PDB entry 4AF8 | X-ray diffraction, 1.40 A resolution | chain A

Chain A:
Molecule: Metacaspase MCA2
From: Trypanosoma brucei
UniProtKB: Q585F3 (Q585F3_TRYB2); residues 1-347 here = UniProt positions 1-347
Amino-acid sequence (367 residues; numbered -19 to 347; the number before each row is that of its first residue; numbers below 1 keep their minus sign (Met-19 is residue -19)):
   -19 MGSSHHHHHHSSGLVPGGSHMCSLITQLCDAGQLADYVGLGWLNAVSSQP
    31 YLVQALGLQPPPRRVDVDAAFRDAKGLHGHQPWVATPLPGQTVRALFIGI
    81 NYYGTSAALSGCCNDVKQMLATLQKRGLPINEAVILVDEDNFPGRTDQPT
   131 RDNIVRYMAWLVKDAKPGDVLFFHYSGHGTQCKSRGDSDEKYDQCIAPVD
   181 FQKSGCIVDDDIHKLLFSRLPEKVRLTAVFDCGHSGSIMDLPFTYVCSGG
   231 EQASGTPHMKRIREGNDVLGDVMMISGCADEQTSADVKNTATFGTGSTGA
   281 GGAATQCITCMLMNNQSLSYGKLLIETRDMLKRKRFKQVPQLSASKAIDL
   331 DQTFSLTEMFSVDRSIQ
Unresolved in the structure: -19 to 2, 166-170, 269-275
Sequence notes: expression tag (-19 to 0); engineered mutation Gly213 (Cys in Q585F3)
UniProt features mapped onto this chain:
  - active site: His158
  - binding site (Ca(2+)): Asp173, Asp189, Asp190, Asp220
  - site: Lys55, Gly56 (Cleavage), Asp95 (Important for Arg/Lys-specific substrate specificity), Asp211 (Important for Arg/Lys-specific substrate specificity), Lys268 (Cleavage)
  - mutagenesis: Tyr31 (Y31A: Increases autoprocessing resulting in the degradation of the enzyme), Lys55 (K55G: Loss of autoprocessing. Loss of catalytic activity towards large protein substrates, no effect on catalytic activity towards short oligopeptide substrates, reduces affinity of the high affinity ...), Cys92 (C92A: Reduced autoprocessing and 50% loss of catalytic activity towards substrates), Asp95 (D95A: Loss of autoprocessing and catalytic activity towards substrates), Ser156 (S156A: 3-fold increase in catalytic activity towards substrates), Asp189 to Asp190 (Loss of autoprocessing and catalytic activity towards substrates), Asp211 (D211A: Loss of autoprocessing and catalytic activity towards substrates), Cys212 (C212G: Severe loss of catalytic activity), Lys268 (K268G: Loss of autoprocessing. Loss of catalytic activity towards large protein substrates, no effect on catalytic activity towards short oligopeptide substrates, reduces affinity of the high ...)
Bound ions: Na+ site 1: Leu23, Gln98; Na+ site 2: Gln29, Lys314; Na+ site 3: His158, Gly159; Na+ site 4 near Asp247 (its only coordinating residue here)
Reported in the primary citation:
  - catalytic residues: His158
  - contacts within the chain: Tyr31-Asp95 (hydrogen bond), Tyr31-Ser156 (hydrogen bond), Tyr31-Asp211 (water-mediated contact)
  - specificity-determining residues: Asp95, Asp211
  - post-translational modification sites: Lys55, Lys268 (citing earlier work)

Overview:
Leu23 and Gln98 form the Na+ site 1. Gln29 and Lys314 form the Na+ site 2. Curated annotation (UniProt) lists
active-site residue His158, 4 Ca2+-binding residues and 10 mutagenesis sites. The paper reports the catalytic
residue His158; specificity determinants Asp95 and Asp211.
Chain A is Metacaspase MCA2 (Trypanosoma brucei); the structure, The structural basis for metacaspase
substrate specificity and activation, was determined by X-ray diffraction (same publication as 4AFP, 4AFR and
4AFV).
